Entry 4OIQ (X-ray diffraction, 3.62 A resolution); this record covers chains C and H of the 9 polymer chains in the assembly.

[Chain C]
Name: DNA-directed RNA polymerase subunit beta
From: Thermus thermophilus
Notes: EC 2.7.7.6
UniProt: Q8RQE9 (RPOB_THET8); numbering as in UniProt (aligned over 1-1119)
Chain sequence (1119 residues; numbered 1 to 1119; the number before each row is that of its first residue):
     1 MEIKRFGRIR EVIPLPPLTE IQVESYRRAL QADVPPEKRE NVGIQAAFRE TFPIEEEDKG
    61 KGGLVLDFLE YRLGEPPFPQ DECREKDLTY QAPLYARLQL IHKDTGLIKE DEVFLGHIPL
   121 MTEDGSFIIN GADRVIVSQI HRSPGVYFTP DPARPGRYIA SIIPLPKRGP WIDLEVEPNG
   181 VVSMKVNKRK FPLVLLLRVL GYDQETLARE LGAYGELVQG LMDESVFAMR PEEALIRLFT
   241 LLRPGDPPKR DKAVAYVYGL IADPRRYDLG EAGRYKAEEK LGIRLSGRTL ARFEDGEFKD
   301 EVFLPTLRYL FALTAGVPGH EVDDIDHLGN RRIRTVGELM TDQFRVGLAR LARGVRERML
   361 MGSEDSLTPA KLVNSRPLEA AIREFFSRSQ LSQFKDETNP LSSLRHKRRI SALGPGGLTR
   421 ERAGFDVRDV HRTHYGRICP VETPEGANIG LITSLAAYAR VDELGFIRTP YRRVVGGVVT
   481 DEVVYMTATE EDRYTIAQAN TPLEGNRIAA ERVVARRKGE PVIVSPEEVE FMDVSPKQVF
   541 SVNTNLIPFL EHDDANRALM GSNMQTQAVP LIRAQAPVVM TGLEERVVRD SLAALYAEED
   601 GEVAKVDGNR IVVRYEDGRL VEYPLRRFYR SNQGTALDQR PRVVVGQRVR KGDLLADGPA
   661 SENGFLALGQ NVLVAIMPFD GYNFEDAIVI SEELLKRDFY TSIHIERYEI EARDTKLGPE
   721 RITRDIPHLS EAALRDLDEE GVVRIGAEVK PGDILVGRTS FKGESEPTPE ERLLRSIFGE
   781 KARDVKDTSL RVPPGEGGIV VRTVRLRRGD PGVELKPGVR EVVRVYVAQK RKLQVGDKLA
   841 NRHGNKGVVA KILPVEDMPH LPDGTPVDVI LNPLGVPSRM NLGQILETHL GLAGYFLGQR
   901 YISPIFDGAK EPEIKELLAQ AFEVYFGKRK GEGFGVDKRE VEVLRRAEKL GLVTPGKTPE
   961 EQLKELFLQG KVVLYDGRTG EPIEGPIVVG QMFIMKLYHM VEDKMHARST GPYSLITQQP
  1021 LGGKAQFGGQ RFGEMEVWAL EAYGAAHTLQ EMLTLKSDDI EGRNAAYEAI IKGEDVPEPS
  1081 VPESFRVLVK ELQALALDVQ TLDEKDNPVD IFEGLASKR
Disordered / not traced: 57-62, 1119

[Chain H]
Molecule: 27-nt DNA strand
Sequence (27 nucleotides; row label = number of the first residue in the row):
     1 TATAATGGGA GCTGTCACGG ATGCAGG
Disordered / not traced: 25-27

[How chain C and chain H interact]
Residue-residue contacts - 18 pairs, chain C then chain H:
  Arg142(C) - DG14(H)  base contact
  Lys167(C) - DC12(H)  base contact
  Gly169(C) - DT13(H)  base contact
  Pro170(C) - DT13(H)  base contact
  Trp171(C) - DT13(H)  base contact
  Trp171(C) - DG14(H)  phosphate contact
  Arg243(C) - DG9(H)  hydrogen bond to the base
  Arg243(C) - DA10(H)  hydrogen bond to the base
  Gly245(C) - DG7(H)  base contact
  Tyr256(C) - DG11(H)  base contact
  Arg266(C) - DG11(H)  hydrogen bond to the base
  Asp326(C) - DG14(H)  hydrogen bond to the base
  Arg331(C) - DG14(H)  base contact
  Leu418(C) - DG14(H)  base contact
  Glu421(C) - DT15(H)  sugar contact
  Arg422(C) - DG14(H)  salt bridge to the phosphate
  Arg422(C) - DT15(H)  phosphate contact
  Val427(C) - DG14(H)  base contact
Also at the interface, not in a pair above, chain C (19 interface residues in all): Asn187, Pro247, Ile325, Asp426

[Summary]
The interface between chain C and chain H involves 19 residues on one side and 8 on the other, with 4 hydrogen
bonds and 1 salt bridge. Polar pairs include Arg243(C)-DG9(H), Arg243(C)-DA10(H) and Arg266(C)-DG11(H).
Chain C is DNA-directed RNA polymerase subunit beta (Thermus thermophilus) and chain H is a 27-nt DNA strand;
the structure, Crystal structure of Thermus thermophilus transcription initiation complex soaked with GE23077
and rifampicin, was determined by X-ray diffraction (same publication as 4MQ9, 4OIN, 4OIO, 4OIP and 4OIR).
